PDB entry 2ZN8 | X-ray diffraction, 2.70 A resolution | chain A

Chain A:
Protein: Programmed cell death protein 6
From: Homo sapiens
UniProtKB: O75340 (PDCD6_HUMAN); residue numbers follow UniProt; this construct covers 2-191
Sequence (190 residues; numbered 2 to 191; the number before each row is that of its first residue):
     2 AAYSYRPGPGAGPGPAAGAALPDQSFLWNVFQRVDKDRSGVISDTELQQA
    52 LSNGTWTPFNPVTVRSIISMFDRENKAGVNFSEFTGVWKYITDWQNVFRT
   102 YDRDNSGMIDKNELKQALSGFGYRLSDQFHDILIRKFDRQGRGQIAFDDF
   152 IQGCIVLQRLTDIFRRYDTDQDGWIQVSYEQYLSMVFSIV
Unresolved in the structure: 2-25
Small-molecule neighbours:
  - Zn2+ (ZN), molecule 1: D36, D38, S40, V42, I43, S44, E47
  - Zn2+ (ZN), molecule 2: D103, D105, S107, M109, I110, D111, E114, Q145
  - Zn2+ (ZN), molecule 3: D105, S107, D111, E114, Q145
What the authors report for this chain:
  - conformationally variable residues (helix shift): F122
  - mutagenesis - G121DEL/F122DEL: abolished binding to Alix

Summary:
Bound to chain A: 3 copies of Zn2+. From the paper: G121DEL/F122DEL abolish binding to Alix; conformational
variability at F122.
Chain A is Programmed cell death protein 6 (Homo sapiens); the structure, Crystal structure of Zn2+-bound form
of ALG-2, was determined by X-ray diffraction, deposited together with 2ZN9, 2ZND and 2ZNE.
